Entry 4BXX (X-ray diffraction, 3.28 A resolution); this record covers chains B and P of the 16 polymer chains in the assembly.

== Chain B ==
Molecule: DNA-directed RNA polymerase II subunit RPB2
From: Saccharomyces cerevisiae
Notes: EC 2.7.7.6
UniProtKB: P08518 (RPB2_YEAST); residues 1-1224 here = UniProt positions 1-1224
Amino-acid sequence (1224 residues; row label = number of the first residue in the row):
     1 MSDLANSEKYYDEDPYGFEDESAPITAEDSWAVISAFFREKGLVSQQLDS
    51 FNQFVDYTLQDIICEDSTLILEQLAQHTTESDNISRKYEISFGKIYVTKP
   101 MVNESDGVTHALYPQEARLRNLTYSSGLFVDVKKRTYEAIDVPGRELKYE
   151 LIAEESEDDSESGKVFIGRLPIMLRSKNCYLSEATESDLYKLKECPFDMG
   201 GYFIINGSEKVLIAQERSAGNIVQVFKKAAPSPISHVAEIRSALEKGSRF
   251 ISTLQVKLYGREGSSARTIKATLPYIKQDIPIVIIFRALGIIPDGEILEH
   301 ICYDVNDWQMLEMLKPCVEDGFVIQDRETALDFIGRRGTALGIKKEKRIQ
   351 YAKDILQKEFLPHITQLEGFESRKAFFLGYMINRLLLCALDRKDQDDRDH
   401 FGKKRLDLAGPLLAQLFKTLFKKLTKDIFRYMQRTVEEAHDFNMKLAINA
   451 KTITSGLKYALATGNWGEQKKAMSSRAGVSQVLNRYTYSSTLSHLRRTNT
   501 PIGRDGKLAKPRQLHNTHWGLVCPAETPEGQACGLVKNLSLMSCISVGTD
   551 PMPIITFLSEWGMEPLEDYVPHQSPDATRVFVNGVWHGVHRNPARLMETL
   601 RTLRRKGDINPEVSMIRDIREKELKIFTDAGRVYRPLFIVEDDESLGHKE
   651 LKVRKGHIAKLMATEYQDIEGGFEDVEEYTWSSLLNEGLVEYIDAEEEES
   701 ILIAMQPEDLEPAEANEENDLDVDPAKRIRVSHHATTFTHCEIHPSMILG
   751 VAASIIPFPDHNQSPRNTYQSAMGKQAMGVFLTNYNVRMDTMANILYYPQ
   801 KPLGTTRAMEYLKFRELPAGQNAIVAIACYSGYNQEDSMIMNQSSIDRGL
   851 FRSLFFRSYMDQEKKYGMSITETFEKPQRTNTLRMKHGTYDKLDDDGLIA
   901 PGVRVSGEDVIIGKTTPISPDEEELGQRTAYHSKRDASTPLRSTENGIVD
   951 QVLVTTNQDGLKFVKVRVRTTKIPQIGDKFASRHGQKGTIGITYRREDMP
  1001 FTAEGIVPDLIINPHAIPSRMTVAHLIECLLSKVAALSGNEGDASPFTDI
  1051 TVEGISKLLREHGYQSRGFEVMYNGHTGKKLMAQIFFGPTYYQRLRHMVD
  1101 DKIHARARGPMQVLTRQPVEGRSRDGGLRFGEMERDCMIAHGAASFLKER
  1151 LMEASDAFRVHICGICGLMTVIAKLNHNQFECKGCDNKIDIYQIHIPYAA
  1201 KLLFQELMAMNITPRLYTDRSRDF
Unresolved in the structure: 1-19, 71-89, 135-163, 336-344, 438-445, 468-476, 503-508, 669-677, 716-721, 920-932
Ion coordination: Zn2+: Cys-1163, Cys-1166, Cys-1182, Cys-1185

== Chain P ==
Molecule: 11-nt RNA strand
Sequence (11 nucleotides; each row starts with the number of its first residue):
     7 CCCCCCCCCCC
Ion coordination: Mg2+: C11 (shared with 3 residues of chain A)

== Chain B / chain P interface ==
Pairs across the interface - 15 pairs, chain B then chain P:
  Ala-477(B) with C7(P), phosphate contact
  Glu-529(B) with C11(P), base contact; C12(P), base contact
  Gln-531(B) with C8(P), hydrogen bond to the phosphate; C9(P), base contact
  Ala-532(B) with C8(P), phosphate contact
  Tyr-769(B) with C12(P), base contact
  Gln-776(B) with C9(P), hydrogen bond to the phosphate; C10(P), phosphate contact
  Lys-979(B) with C10(P), salt bridge to the phosphate
  Lys-987(B) with C10(P), phosphate contact; C11(P), phosphate contact; C12(P), base contact
  Ser-1019(B) with C14(P), phosphate contact; C15(P), base contact
Other interface residues (no listed pair), chain B (13 interface residues in all): Gly-478, Arg-766, Ala-772, Met-1021
Other interface residues (no listed pair), chain P (9 interface residues in all): C13

== In short ==
The interface between chain B and chain P involves 13 residues on one side and 9 on the other, with 2 hydrogen
bonds and 1 salt bridge. Among the polar pairs are Gln-531(B)/C8(P), Gln-776(B)/C9(P) and Lys-979(B)/C10(P).
Cys-1163(B), Cys-1166(B), Cys-1182(B) and Cys-1185(B) coordinate Zn2+.
Chain B is DNA-directed RNA polymerase II subunit RPB2 (Saccharomyces cerevisiae) and chain P is an 11-nt RNA
strand; the structure, Arrested RNA polymerase II-Bye1 complex, was determined by X-ray diffraction, deposited
together with 4BXZ, 4BY1 and 4BY7.
